Entry 1OJJ (X-ray diffraction, 1.40 A resolution); this record covers chain A.

== Chain A ==
Name: Endoglucanase I
Organism: Humicola insolens
Notes: EC 3.2.1.4
UniProtKB: P56680 (GUN1_HUMIN); numbering as in UniProt (aligned over 1-402)
Chain sequence (402 residues; each row starts with the number of its first residue):
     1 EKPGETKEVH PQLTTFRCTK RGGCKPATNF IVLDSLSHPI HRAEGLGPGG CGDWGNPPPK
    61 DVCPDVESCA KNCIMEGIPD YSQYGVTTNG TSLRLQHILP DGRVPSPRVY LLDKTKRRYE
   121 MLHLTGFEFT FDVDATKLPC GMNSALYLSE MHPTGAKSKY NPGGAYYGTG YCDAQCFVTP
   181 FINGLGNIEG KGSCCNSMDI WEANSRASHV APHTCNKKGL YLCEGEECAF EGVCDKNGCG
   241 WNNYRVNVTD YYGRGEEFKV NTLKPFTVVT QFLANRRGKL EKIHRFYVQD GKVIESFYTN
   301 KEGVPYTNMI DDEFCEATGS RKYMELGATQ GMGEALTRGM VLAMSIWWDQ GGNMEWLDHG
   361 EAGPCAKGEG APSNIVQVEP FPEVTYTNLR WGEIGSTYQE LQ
Unresolved in the structure: 400-402
Construct notes: engineered mutation S197 (Glu in P56680)
Modified / non-standard residues: E1 (pyroglutamic acid; PCA)
Disulfide bonds: C18-C24, C51-C73, C63-C69, C140-C365, C172-C195, C176-C194, C215-C234, C223-C228, C239-C315
Covalent attachments: N-acetylglucosamine (NAG) linked to N247
Swiss-Prot annotation at these positions:
  - active site: E202 (Proton donor)
  - glycosylation (N-linked (GlcNAc...) asparagine): N89, N247
From the paper describing this entry:
  - specificity-determining residues: Q175
  - mutagenesis - E197S (44-fold): increased catalytic activity
  - catalytic residues: E202 (citing earlier work)

== In short ==
Covalently linked N-acetylglucosamine: at N247. UniProt lists active-site residue E202. The paper reports the
catalytic residue E202; E197S increases catalytic activity.
Chain A is Endoglucanase I (Humicola insolens); the structure, Anatomy of glycosynthesis: Structure and
kinetics of the Humicola insolens Cel7BE197A and E197S glycosynthase mutants, was determined by X-ray
diffraction (same publication as 1OJI and 1OJK).
